9JN0 - chains A and B of the 3 polymer chains in the assembly; structure by electron microscopy, 2.84 A resolution.

[Chain A (and B)]
Name: Hemagglutinin
Organism: Influenza A virus (A/Indonesia/5/2005(H5N1))
Notes: chain B of this document is another copy of the same molecule, construct and numbering; everything in this record applies to it too
Chain sequence (506 residues; numbered 1 to 506; the number before each row is that of its first residue):
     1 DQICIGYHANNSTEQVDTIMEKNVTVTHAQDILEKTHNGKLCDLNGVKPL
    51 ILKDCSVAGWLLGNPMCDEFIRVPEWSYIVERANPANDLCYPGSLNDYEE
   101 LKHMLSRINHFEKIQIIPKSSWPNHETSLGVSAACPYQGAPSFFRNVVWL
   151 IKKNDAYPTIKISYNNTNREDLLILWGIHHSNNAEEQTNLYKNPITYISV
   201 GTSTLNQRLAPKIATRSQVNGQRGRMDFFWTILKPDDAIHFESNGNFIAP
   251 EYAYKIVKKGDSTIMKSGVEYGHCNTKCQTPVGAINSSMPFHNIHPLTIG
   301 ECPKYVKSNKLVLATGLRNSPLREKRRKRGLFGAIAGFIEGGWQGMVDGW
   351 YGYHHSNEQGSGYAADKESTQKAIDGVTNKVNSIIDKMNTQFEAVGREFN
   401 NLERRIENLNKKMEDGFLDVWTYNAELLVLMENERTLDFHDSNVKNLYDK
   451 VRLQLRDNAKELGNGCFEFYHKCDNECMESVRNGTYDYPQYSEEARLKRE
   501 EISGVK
Not modelled in the structure: 321-333, 501-506 (chain B: 321-334, 501-506)
Disulfides: Cys4-Cys466, Cys42-Cys274, Cys55-Cys67, Cys90-Cys135, Cys278-Cys302, Cys473-Cys477
Covalently attached groups: N-acetylglucosamine (NAG) linked to Asn11, Asn23, Asn165, Asn286

[Chain A / chain B interface]
Contacting residue pairs (50):
  Ile19(A) - Asn379(B)
  Ile19(A) - Lys380(B)
  Ile19(A) - Ser383(B)
  Ile19(A) - Glu432(B)
  Met20(A) - Gly376(B)
  Met20(A) - Asn379(B)
  Met20(A) - Lys380(B)
  Lys22(A) - Ser383(B)  hydrogen bond
  Lys212(A) - Asn206(B)  hydrogen bond (side chain-backbone)
  Lys212(A) - Arg208(B)
  Thr215(A) - His240(B)
  Arg216(A) - Asn206(B)
  Ser217(A) - Thr202(B)
  Ser217(A) - Ser203(B)
  Ser217(A) - Asp237(B)  hydrogen bond
  Ser217(A) - Ala238(B)  hydrogen bond (side chain-backbone)
  Arg225(A) - Ser203(B)
  Lys307(A) - Asn389(B)
  Phe338(A) - Lys450(B)
  Leu402(A) - Glu100(B)
  Arg405(A) - Glu99(B)
  Arg405(A) - Glu100(B)  salt bridge
  Arg405(A) - Glu398(B)  hydrogen bond (side chain-backbone)
  Arg405(A) - Phe399(B)
  Arg405(A) - Glu403(B)  salt bridge
  Leu409(A) - Leu409(B)  hydrophobic
  Leu409(A) - Met413(B)  hydrophobic
  Lys411(A) - Glu393(B)  salt bridge
  Lys412(A) - Glu393(B)
  Lys412(A) - Ala394(B)
  Lys412(A) - Asn410(B)
  Met413(A) - Met413(B)  hydrophobic
  Asp415(A) - Gln391(B)
  Asp415(A) - Glu393(B)
  Gly416(A) - Phe417(B)
  Phe417(A) - Phe417(B)
  Asp419(A) - Asn389(B)  hydrogen bond
  Asp419(A) - Gln391(B)  hydrogen bond
  Val420(A) - Trp421(B)  hydrophobic
  Tyr423(A) - Ile384(B)
  Tyr423(A) - Lys387(B)
  Tyr423(A) - Leu428(B)
  Asn424(A) - Asn424(B)
  Glu426(A) - Lys387(B)  salt bridge
  Leu427(A) - Lys387(B)
  Leu430(A) - Lys387(B)
  Met431(A) - Met431(B)  hydrophobic
  Met431(A) - Glu432(B)
  Arg435(A) - Arg435(B)
  Gly463(A) - Leu453(B)
Interface residues without a listed pair, chain A (39 interface residues in all): His180, Ala214, Val219, Glu403, Arg404, Asn408, Leu418, Glu434, Lys460, Glu461
Interface residues without a listed pair, chain B (45 interface residues in all): Asp97, His103, Ser199, Gly201, Asp261, Asp375, Met388, Phe392, Ile406, Phe439, Arg456

[Overview]
39 residues of chain A and 45 residues of chain B are in contact; the contacts include 7 hydrogen bonds and 4
salt bridges. Polar pairs include Arg405(A)-Glu100(B), Arg405(A)-Glu403(B) and Lys411(A)-Glu393(B). Covalently
linked N-acetylglucosamine: at Asn11(A), Asn23(A), Asn165(A) and Asn286(A).
Chain A and chain B are both Hemagglutinin (Influenza A virus (A/Indonesia/5/2005(H5N1))); the structure,
Cryo-EM structure of a human-infecting bovine influenza H5N1 hemagglutinin complexed with human receptor
analog LSTc, was determined by electron microscopy together with 9JMZ from the same study.
